PDB entry 7P81 | X-ray diffraction, 2.79 A resolution | chains B and d of the 24 polymer chains in the assembly

== Chain B ==
Name: ATP-dependent Clp protease proteolytic subunit
Source organism: Bacillus subtilis (strain 168)
Notes: EC 3.4.21.92
UniProt: P80244 (CLPP_BACSU); residues 1-191 here correspond to UniProt positions 2-192 (UniProt number = residue number + 1)
Chain sequence (199 residues; each row starts with the number of its first residue):
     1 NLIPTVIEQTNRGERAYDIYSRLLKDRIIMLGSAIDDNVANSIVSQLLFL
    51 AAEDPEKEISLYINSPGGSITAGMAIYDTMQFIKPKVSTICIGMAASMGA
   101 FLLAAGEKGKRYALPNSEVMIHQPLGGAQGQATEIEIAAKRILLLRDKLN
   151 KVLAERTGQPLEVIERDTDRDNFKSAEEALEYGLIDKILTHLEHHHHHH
Not modelled in the structure: 11-13, 126-137, 192-199
Sequence notes: expression tag (192-199)
Curated features (UniProtKB/Swiss-Prot):
  - active site: Ser97 (Nucleophile), His122

== Chain d ==
Name: ADEP2
Chain sequence (7 residues; each row starts with the number of its first residue):
     1 XXSPXAX
Modified positions: CXP (cyclohexane propionic acid) at position 1, WFP (3,5-difluoro-L-phenylalanine) at position 2, YCP ((2S)-piperidine-2-carboxylic acid) at position 5, MP8 ((4R)-4-methyl-L-proline) at position 7
Covalent attachments: covalent link Ser3-MP8_7

== Interface between chain B and chain d ==
Residue-residue contacts (9; chain B residue first):
  Val44(B) with WFP_2(d)
  Leu48(B) with CXP_1(d); WFP_2(d)
  Phe49(B) with CXP_1(d)
  Ala52(B) with CXP_1(d)
  Asp78(B) with WFP_2(d)
  Thr79(B) with WFP_2(d)
  Phe82(B) with WFP_2(d); Pro4(d)
Interface residues without a listed pair, chain d (4 interface residues in all): Ser3

== Summary ==
Chain B and chain d form an interface of 7 and 4 residues respectively. From UniProt: active-site residues
Ser97(B) and His122(B) on chain B.
Here chain B is ATP-dependent Clp protease proteolytic subunit (Bacillus subtilis (strain 168)) and chain d is
ADEP2. Entry 7P81 (Crystal structure of ClpP from Bacillus subtilis in complex with ADEP2 (compact state)) was
determined by X-ray diffraction (same publication as 7FEP, 7FEQ, 7FER, 7FES and 7P80).
